PDB entry 6X1V | X-ray diffraction, 2.11 A resolution | chains L and D of the 3 polymer chains in the assembly

# Chain L
Molecule: SC44-8 Light chain
From: Oryctolagus cuniculus
Chain sequence (215 residues; numbered 2 to 211 plus 6 insertion-coded residues; 1 number in that range is skipped by the numbering (no residue carries it; nothing is unmodelled there); the number before each row is that of its first residue; a row labelled like 27A-27B holds insertion residues (27A, then the next letters in order)):
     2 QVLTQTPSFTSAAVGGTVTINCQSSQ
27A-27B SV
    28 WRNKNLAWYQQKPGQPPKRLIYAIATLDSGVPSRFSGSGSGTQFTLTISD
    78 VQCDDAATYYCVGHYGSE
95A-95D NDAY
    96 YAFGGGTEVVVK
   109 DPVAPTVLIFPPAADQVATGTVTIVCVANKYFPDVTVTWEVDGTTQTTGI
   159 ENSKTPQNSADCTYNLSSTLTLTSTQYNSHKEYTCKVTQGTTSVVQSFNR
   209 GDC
Disulfides: Cys23-Cys88, Cys80-Cys170, Cys134-Cys193
What the authors report for this chain:
  - specificity-determining residues: Trp28, His91, Ser94, Glu95 (proposed by the authors, not directly observed)

# Chain D
Molecule: ACLYana-3-pTza peptide
Chain sequence (9 residues; numbered 1 to 9; the number before each row is that of its first residue):
     1 AGAGXAGAG
Not modelled in the structure: 1-2
Modified positions: UKD (3-(4-phosphono-1H-1,2,3-triazol-1-yl)-L-alanine) at position 5

# How chain L and chain D interact
Residue-residue contacts (21):
  Trp28(L) with Ala3(D), hydrogen bond (side chain-backbone); Gly4(D); UKD_5(D); Ala6(D)
  Arg29(L) with Ala3(D); Gly4(D)
  Asn32(L) with Gly4(D), hydrogen bond (side chain-backbone)
  His91(L) with UKD_5(D); Ala6(D), hydrogen bond (side chain-backbone)
  Tyr92(L) with Ala6(D)
  Gly93(L) with Ala6(D)
  Ser94(L) with Ala6(D); Gly7(D), hydrogen bond (backbone-backbone)
  Glu95(L) with Gly7(D); Ala8(D), hydrogen bond (backbone-backbone); Gly9(D), hydrogen bond (backbone-backbone)
  Asp95B(L) with Ala6(D); Gly7(D)
  Ala95C(L) with Ala6(D), hydrophobic; Gly7(D)
  Tyr96(L) with UKD_5(D)
Other interface residues (no listed pair), chain L (12 interface residues in all): Asn95A
Interface features reported in the paper:
  - epitope / paratope residues, chain L: Trp28(L), Asn32(L), His91(L), Ser94(L), Glu95(L), Tyr96(L)

# In short
12 residues of chain L and 7 residues of chain D are in contact; the contacts include 6 hydrogen bonds. Among
the polar pairs are Trp28(L)-Ala3(D), Asn32(L)-Gly4(D) and His91(L)-Ala6(D). The paper reports
epitope/paratope residues Trp28(L), Asn32(L) and His91(L) among others; specificity determinants Trp28(L),
His91(L) and Ser94(L) among others.
Chain L is SC44-8 Light chain (Oryctolagus cuniculus) and chain D is ACLYana-3-pTza peptide; the structure,
Structure of pHis Fab (SC44-8) in complex with pHis mimetic peptide, was determined by X-ray diffraction (same
publication as 6X1S, 6X1T, 6X1U and 6X1W).
